2XZD - chains A and B of the 3 polymer chains in the assembly; structure by X-ray diffraction, 2.10 A resolution.

== Chain A ==
Name: Caspase-3
From: Homo sapiens
Notes: EC 3.4.22.56; fragment: p17 subunit, residues 29-175
Reference sequence: P42574 (CASP3_HUMAN); residues 27-175 here = UniProt positions 27-175
Sequence (149 residues; numbered 27 to 175; the number before each row is that of its first residue):
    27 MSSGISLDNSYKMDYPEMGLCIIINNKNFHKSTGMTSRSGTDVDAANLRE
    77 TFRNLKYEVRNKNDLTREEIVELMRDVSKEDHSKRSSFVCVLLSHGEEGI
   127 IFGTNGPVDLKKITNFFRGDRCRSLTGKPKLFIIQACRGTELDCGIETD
Not modelled in the structure: 27-33, 175
Construct notes: engineered mutation Ser28 (Asp in P42574)
Modified / non-standard residues: Cys163 (s-hydroxycysteine; CSO)
Curated features (UniProtKB/Swiss-Prot):
  - active site: His121, Cys163
  - modified residue: Cys163 (S-nitrosocysteine)
  - mutagenesis: Asp175 (D175A: In P3-D3A mutant; abolished cleavage and activation, leading to prevent thiol protease activity; when associated with A-9 and A-28)

== Chain B ==
Name: Caspase-3
From: Homo sapiens
Notes: EC 3.4.22.56; fragment: p12 subunit, residues 176-277
Reference sequence: P42574 (CASP3_HUMAN); residue numbers follow UniProt; this construct covers 176-277
Sequence (118 residues; row label = number of the first residue in the row):
   176 SGVDDDMACHKIPVEADFLYAYSTAPGYYSWRNSKDGSWFIQSLCAMLKQ
   226 YADKLEFMHILTRVNRKVATEFESFSFDATFHAKKQIPCIVSMLTKELYF
   276 YHALEVLFQGPHHHHHHH
Not modelled in the structure: 176-183, 278-293
Construct notes: expression tag (278-293)
Curated features (UniProtKB/Swiss-Prot):
  - modified residue: Arg207 (Microbial infection: ADP-riboxanated arginine)
  - mutagenesis: Arg207 (R207A: Abolished ADP-riboxanation by C.violaceum CopC)

== Chain A / chain B interface ==
Contacting residue pairs (105; chain A residue first):
  Asp34(A) - Lys271(B)
  Asn35(A) - Lys271(B)
  Asn35(A) - Glu272(B)  hydrogen bond (backbone-backbone)
  Ser36(A) - Lys271(B)
  Ser36(A) - Glu272(B)
  Ser36(A) - Tyr274(B)
  Ser36(A) - His277(B)
  Tyr37(A) - Asp192(B)  hydrogen bond
  Tyr37(A) - Leu269(B)
  Tyr37(A) - Thr270(B)  hydrogen bond (side chain-backbone)
  Tyr37(A) - Lys271(B)
  Tyr37(A) - Glu272(B)  hydrogen bond (backbone-backbone)
  Met39(A) - Tyr274(B)
  Met44(A) - Phe275(B)
  Arg64(A) - Arg207(B)
  Ser65(A) - Arg207(B)  hydrogen bond (backbone-side chain)
  Ser65(A) - Ser209(B)
  Gly66(A) - Asn208(B)
  Gly66(A) - Ser209(B)
  Gly66(A) - Gly212(B)
  Val69(A) - Lys210(B)
  Val69(A) - Asp211(B)
  Asp70(A) - Gly212(B)
  Asp70(A) - Ser213(B)  hydrogen bond
  Asp70(A) - Ile216(B)
  Asn73(A) - Cys220(B)
  Asn73(A) - Lys224(B)
  Leu74(A) - Ile216(B)  hydrophobic
  Leu74(A) - Cys220(B)
  Thr77(A) - Cys220(B)  hydrogen bond
  Thr77(A) - Leu223(B)
  Thr77(A) - Lys224(B)  hydrogen bond
  Phe78(A) - Leu223(B)  hydrophobic
  Leu81(A) - Ala227(B)  hydrophobic
  Tyr83(A) - Phe275(B)
  Leu119(A) - Ile216(B)  hydrophobic
  Glu124(A) - Pro201(B)
  Glu124(A) - Gly202(B)  hydrogen bond (side chain-backbone)
  Lys137(A) - Glu190(B)  salt bridge
  Thr140(A) - Phe193(B)
  Thr140(A) - Tyr195(B)
  Phe143(A) - Phe193(B)
  Arg144(A) - Val189(B)
  Arg144(A) - Phe193(B)
  Gly145(A) - Val189(B)  hydrogen bond (backbone-backbone)
  Asp146(A) - Val189(B)
  Thr152(A) - Ile187(B)
  Gly153(A) - Asp192(B)
  Lys154(A) - Asp192(B)
  Pro155(A) - Asp192(B)
  Pro155(A) - Leu273(B)  hydrophobic
  Lys156(A) - Ala191(B)
  Lys156(A) - Asp192(B)  hydrogen bond (backbone-backbone)
  Lys156(A) - Phe193(B)
  Lys156(A) - Leu194(B)  hydrogen bond (backbone-backbone)
  Leu157(A) - Leu194(B)
  Leu157(A) - Phe232(B)  hydrophobic
  Leu157(A) - Leu273(B)  hydrophobic
  Phe158(A) - Phe193(B)  hydrophobic
  Phe158(A) - Leu194(B)  hydrogen bond (backbone-backbone)
  Phe158(A) - Tyr195(B)
  Phe158(A) - Ala196(B)  hydrogen bond (backbone-backbone)
  Ile159(A) - Ala196(B)
  Ile159(A) - Phe215(B)  hydrophobic
  Ile159(A) - Ile216(B)  hydrophobic
  Ile159(A) - Leu219(B)  hydrophobic
  Ile160(A) - Ala196(B)  hydrogen bond (backbone-backbone)
  Ile160(A) - Tyr197(B)  hydrophobic
  Ile160(A) - Ser198(B)  hydrogen bond (backbone-backbone)
  Gln161(A) - Ser198(B)
  Gln161(A) - Ser205(B)  hydrogen bond
  Gln161(A) - Arg207(B)
  Gln161(A) - Ser213(B)  hydrogen bond
  Gln161(A) - Phe215(B)
  Gln161(A) - Ile216(B)
  Ala162(A) - Ser198(B)
  Ala162(A) - Ser205(B)
  Cys163(A) - Tyr203(B)
  Cys163(A) - Tyr204(B)
  Cys163(A) - Ser205(B)
  Arg164(A) - Tyr197(B)
  Arg164(A) - Thr199(B)  hydrogen bond (side chain-backbone)
  Arg164(A) - Ala200(B)
  Arg164(A) - Pro201(B)
  Arg164(A) - Gly202(B)  hydrogen bond (backbone-backbone)
  Arg164(A) - Tyr203(B)  hydrogen bond (backbone-backbone)
  Arg164(A) - Cys264(B)
  Gly165(A) - Gly202(B)
  Gly165(A) - Tyr203(B)
  Gly165(A) - Tyr204(B)  hydrogen bond (backbone-backbone)
  Thr166(A) - Gly202(B)  hydrogen bond (backbone-backbone)
  Glu167(A) - Gly202(B)  hydrogen bond (backbone-backbone)
  Glu167(A) - Tyr203(B)
  Glu167(A) - Tyr204(B)  hydrogen bond (backbone-backbone)
  Leu168(A) - Tyr203(B)
  Leu168(A) - Tyr204(B)  hydrophobic
  Leu168(A) - Trp206(B)  hydrophobic
  Leu168(A) - Thr255(B)
  Leu168(A) - Phe256(B)  hydrophobic
  Leu168(A) - Lys259(B)
  Asp169(A) - Tyr203(B)
  Asp169(A) - Lys259(B)
  Asp169(A) - Lys260(B)  hydrogen bond (backbone-backbone)
  Cys170(A) - Ala258(B)
  Gly171(A) - Lys260(B)
Interface residues without a listed pair, chain A (49 interface residues in all): Ser63, Glu76, Leu136, Asn141
Interface residues without a listed pair, chain B (49 interface residues in all): Gln217

== Summary ==
Chain A and chain B each contribute 49 residues to their interface; the contacts include 26 hydrogen bonds and
1 salt bridge. Polar contacts include Lys137(A)-Glu190(B), Tyr37(A)-Asp192(B) and Tyr37(A)-Thr270(B).
Chain A is Caspase-3 and chain B is Caspase-3, both from Homo sapiens; the structure, Caspase-3 in Complex
with an Inhibitory DARPin-3.4, was determined by X-ray diffraction together with 2Y0B from the same study.
